PDB entry 7OSU | X-ray diffraction, 1.37 A resolution | chain A

[Chain A]
Molecule: sTIM11noCys-SB
Organism: synthetic construct
Chain sequence (194 residues; numbered 1 to 194; the number before each row is that of its first residue):
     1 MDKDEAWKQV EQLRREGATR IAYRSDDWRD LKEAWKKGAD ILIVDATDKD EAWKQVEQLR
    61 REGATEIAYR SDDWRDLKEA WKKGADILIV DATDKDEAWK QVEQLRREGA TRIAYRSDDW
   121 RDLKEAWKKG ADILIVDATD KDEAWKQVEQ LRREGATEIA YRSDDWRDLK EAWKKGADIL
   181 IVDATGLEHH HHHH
Not modelled in the structure: 96, 185-194
Reported in the primary citation:
  - contacts within the chain: Arg20-Glu66 (salt bridge), Arg20-Glu158 (salt bridge), Glu66-Arg112 (salt bridge), Arg112-Glu158 (salt bridge)

[Summary]
The paper reports contacts within the chain involving Arg20, Glu66 and Glu158 among others.
Chain A is sTIM11noCys-SB (synthetic construct); the structure, sTIM11noCys-SB, a de novo designed TIM barrel
with a salt-bridge cluster (crystal form 1), was determined by X-ray diffraction together with 7OSV, 7OT7,
7OT8 and 7P12 from the same study.
